PDB entry 2QUU | X-ray diffraction, 1.98 A resolution | chains B and C of the 4 polymer chains in the assembly

== Chain B (and C) ==
Molecule: Fructose-bisphosphate aldolase A
Source organism: Oryctolagus cuniculus
Notes: EC 4.1.2.13; chain C of this document is another copy of the same molecule, construct and numbering; everything in this record applies to it too
Reference sequence: P00883 (ALDOA_RABIT); residues 1-363 here correspond to UniProt positions 2-364 (UniProt number = residue number + 1)
Sequence (363 residues; each row starts with the number of its first residue):
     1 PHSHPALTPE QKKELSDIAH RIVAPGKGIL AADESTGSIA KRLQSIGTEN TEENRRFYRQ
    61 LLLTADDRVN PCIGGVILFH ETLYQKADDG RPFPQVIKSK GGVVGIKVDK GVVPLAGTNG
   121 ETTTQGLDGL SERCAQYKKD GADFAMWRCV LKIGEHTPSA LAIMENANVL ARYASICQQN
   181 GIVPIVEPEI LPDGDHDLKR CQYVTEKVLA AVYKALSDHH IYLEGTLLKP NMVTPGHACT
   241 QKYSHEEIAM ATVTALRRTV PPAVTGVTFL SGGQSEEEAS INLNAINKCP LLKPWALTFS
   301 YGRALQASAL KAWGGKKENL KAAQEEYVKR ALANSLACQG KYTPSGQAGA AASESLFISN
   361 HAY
Disordered / not traced: 346-357 (chain C: 349-358)
Differences from the reference sequence: engineered mutation Met146 (Lys147 in P00883)
Swiss-Prot annotation at these positions:
  - active site: Glu187 (Proton acceptor), Lys229 (Schiff-base intermediate with dihydroxyacetone-P)
  - binding site (beta-D-fructose 1,6-bisphosphate): Arg42, Ser271 to Gly273, Ser300, Arg303
  - site: Cys72 (Essential for substrate cleavage), Lys107 (Essential for substrate cleavage), His361 (Alkylation inactivates the enzyme), Tyr363 (Necessary for preference for fructose 1,6-bisphosphate over fructose 1-phosphate)
  - modified residue: Thr8 (Phosphothreonine), Ser35 (Phosphoserine), Ser38 (Phosphoserine), Lys41 (N6-acetyllysine), Ser45 (Phosphoserine), Lys98 (N6-(2-hydroxyisobutyryl)lysine), Lys107 (N6-acetyllysine), Lys110 (N6-acetyllysine), Ser131 (Phosphoserine), Ser271 (Phosphoserine), Lys311 (N6-malonyllysine), Lys329 (N6-acetyllysine), Asn360 (Deamidated asparagine)
  - cross-link: Lys41 (Glycyl lysine isopeptide (Lys-Gly) (interchain with G-Cter in SUMO1))
Covalent attachments: 1,3-dihydroxyacetonephosphate (13P) linked to Lys229
Small-molecule neighbours: 1,3-dihydroxyacetonephosphate (13P): Ala31, Asp33, Ile77, Met146, Glu187, Leu270, Ser271, Gly272, Ser300, Tyr301, Gly302, Arg303

== Chain B / chain C interface ==
Contacting residue pairs - 66 pairs, chain B then chain C:
  Pro1(B) with Thr157(C); Pro158(C); Arg200(C), hydrogen bond (backbone-side chain); Val204(C)
  His2(B) with Gly154(C); Glu155(C), hydrogen bond (side chain-backbone); Arg200(C), hydrogen bond; Tyr203(C)
  Ser3(B) with Tyr203(C)
  Pro9(B) with His361(C)
  Lys12(B) with His361(C); Tyr363(C), hydrogen bond (side chain-backbone)
  Lys13(B) with His361(C)
  Ser16(B) with His361(C)
  Gly154(B) with His2(C)
  Glu155(B) with His2(C), hydrogen bond (backbone-side chain)
  Thr157(B) with Pro1(C)
  Pro158(B) with Pro1(C)
  Arg200(B) with Pro1(C), hydrogen bond (side chain-backbone); His2(C), hydrogen bond
  Tyr203(B) with His2(C); Ser3(C); His220(C), hydrogen bond
  Val204(B) with Pro1(C)
  Lys207(B) with Ser217(C), hydrogen bond (side chain-backbone); His220(C), hydrogen bond
  Ala210(B) with Lys214(C); Ser217(C)
  Ala211(B) with Lys214(C)
  Lys214(B) with Ala210(C); Ala211(C); Lys214(C)
  Ser217(B) with Lys207(C), hydrogen bond (backbone-side chain); Ala210(C)
  His220(B) with Tyr203(C); Lys207(C), hydrogen bond
  Tyr222(B) with Arg258(C); His361(C), hydrogen bond
  Leu223(B) with Arg258(C)
  Glu224(B) with Arg258(C), salt bridge
  Arg257(B) with Pro261(C); Pro262(C); Ala263(C), hydrogen bond (backbone-backbone)
  Arg258(B) with Tyr222(C); Leu223(C); Glu224(C), salt bridge; Pro261(C); Ala263(C)
  Val260(B) with Pro262(C)
  Pro261(B) with Arg257(C); Arg258(C)
  Pro262(B) with Arg257(C); Val260(C); Pro294(C), hydrophobic; Trp295(C), hydrophobic
  Ala263(B) with Arg257(C), hydrogen bond (backbone-backbone); Arg258(C)
  Leu292(B) with Pro294(C), hydrophobic
  Pro294(B) with Pro262(C), hydrophobic
  Trp295(B) with Pro262(C), hydrophobic
  His361(B) with Pro9(C); Lys12(C); Lys13(C); Ser16(C); Tyr222(C), hydrogen bond
  Tyr363(B) with Lys12(C), hydrogen bond (backbone-side chain)
Also at the interface, not in a pair above, chain B (38 interface residues in all): His156, Thr254, Thr259, Ala362
Also at the interface, not in a pair above, chain C (38 interface residues in all): His156, Thr254, Thr259, Leu292, Ala362

== Overview ==
The chain B/chain C interface involves 38 residues from each chain, with 17 hydrogen bonds and 2 salt bridges.
Polar contacts include Glu224(B)-Arg258(C), Pro1(B)-Arg200(C) and His2(B)-Glu155(C).
1,3-dihydroxyacetonephosphate is covalently linked to Lys229(B).
Both chains are Fructose-bisphosphate aldolase A (Oryctolagus cuniculus). Entry 2QUU (Dihydroxyacetone
phosphate Schiff base intermediate in mutant fructose-1,6-bisphosphate aldolase from rabbit muscle) was
determined by X-ray diffraction (same publication as 2QUT and 2QUV).
